PDB entry 8YTB | electron microscopy, 2.96 A resolution | chains A and B of the 3 polymer chains in the assembly

[Chain A]
Name: Capsid protein VP1
Organism: Enterovirus A71
UniProtKB: A0A075QAW4 (A0A075QAW4_HE71); residues 1-297 here correspond to UniProt positions 566-862 (UniProt number = residue number + 565)
Sequence (297 residues; numbered 1 to 297; the number before each row is that of its first residue):
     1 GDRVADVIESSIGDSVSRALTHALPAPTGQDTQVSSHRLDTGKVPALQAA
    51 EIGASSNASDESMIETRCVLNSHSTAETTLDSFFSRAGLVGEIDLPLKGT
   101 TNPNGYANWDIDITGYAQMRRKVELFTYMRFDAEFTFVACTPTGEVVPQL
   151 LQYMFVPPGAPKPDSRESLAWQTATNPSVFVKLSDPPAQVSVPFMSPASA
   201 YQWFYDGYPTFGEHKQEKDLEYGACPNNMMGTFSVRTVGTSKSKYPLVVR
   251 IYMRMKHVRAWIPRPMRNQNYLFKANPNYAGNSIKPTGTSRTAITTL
Disordered / not traced: 1-72, 208-227

[Chain B]
Name: Capsid protein VP2
Organism: Enterovirus A71
UniProtKB: A0A075QAW4 (A0A075QAW4_HE71); residues 1-254 here correspond to UniProt positions 70-323 (UniProt number = residue number + 69)
Sequence (254 residues; row label = number of the first residue in the row):
     1 SPSAEACGYSDRVAQLTIGNSTITTQEAANIIVGYGEWPSYCSDSDATAV
    51 DKPTRPDVSVNRFYTLDTKLWEKSSKGWYWKFPDVLTETGVFGQNAQFHY
   101 LYRSGFCIHVQCNASKFHQGALLVAVLPEYVIGTVAGGTGTEDSHPPYKQ
   151 TQPGADGFELQHPYVLDAGIPISQLTVCPHQWINLRTNNCATIIVPYINA
   201 LPFDSALNHCNFGLLVVPISPLDYDQGATPVIPITITLAPMCSEFAGLRQ
   251 AVTQ
Disordered / not traced: 1-30, 43-59, 130-153, 247-254

[Interface between chain A and chain B]
Contacting residue pairs - 37 pairs, chain A then chain B:
  Y128(A) - A200(B)  hydrophobic
  A198(A) - L201(B)  hydrophobic
  S199(A) - A200(B)  hydrogen bond (backbone-backbone)
  F204(A) - E129(B)
  Y205(A) - E129(B)
  Y205(A) - H209(B)
  D206(A) - K81(B)  salt bridge
  D206(A) - E129(B)  hydrogen bond (backbone-side chain)
  D206(A) - H209(B)
  D206(A) - C210(B)  hydrogen bond (backbone-backbone)
  G207(A) - N208(B)
  I262(A) - Y35(B)
  I262(A) - I198(B)  hydrophobic
  R264(A) - L127(B)
  R264(A) - P128(B)
  R264(A) - E129(B)
  P265(A) - I170(B)
  P265(A) - Q174(B)
  M266(A) - I170(B)
  M266(A) - P171(B)
  M266(A) - Q174(B)
  R267(A) - A168(B)  hydrogen bond (side chain-backbone)
  R267(A) - G169(B)
  N268(A) - G169(B)  hydrogen bond (backbone-backbone)
  N268(A) - P171(B)
  Q269(A) - V165(B)
  Q269(A) - G169(B)
  P277(A) - A168(B)
  Y279(A) - H162(B)
  Y279(A) - V165(B)
  Y279(A) - D167(B)  hydrogen bond
  Y279(A) - A168(B)
  Y279(A) - G169(B)
  I284(A) - H162(B)
  I284(A) - V165(B)  hydrophobic
  P286(A) - Y164(B)
  T287(A) - Y164(B)  hydrogen bond
Other interface residues (no listed pair), chain A (25 interface residues in all): T127, A200, Q202, P263, G281, K285
Other interface residues (no listed pair), chain B (23 interface residues in all): L175, V177, N199

[Summary]
25 residues of chain A face 23 of chain B across their interface; the contacts include 7 hydrogen bonds and 1
salt bridge. Among the polar pairs are D206(A)-K81(B), D206(A)-E129(B) and R267(A)-A168(B).
Chain A is Capsid protein VP1 and chain B is Capsid protein VP2, both from Enterovirus A71; the structure,
Cryo-EM structure of enterovirus A71 empty particle, was determined by electron microscopy (same publication
as 8X95, 8X96, 8X97, 8X98, 8X99, 8X9A, 8X9B and 8YTJ).
